8P3V - chains C and H of the 8 polymer chains in the assembly; structure by electron microscopy, 3.53 A resolution.

Chain C:
Molecule: Glutamate receptor 1 flip isoform
From: Rattus norvegicus
Reference sequence: P19490 (GRIA1_RAT), isoform P19490-2; the construct has insertions or renumbered stretches relative to UniProt, so the offset changes along the chain: -25 to -7 = UniProt 1-19; 2-889 = UniProt 20-907
Amino-acid sequence (915 residues; row label = number of the first residue in the row; numbers below 1 keep their minus sign (Met-25 is residue -25)):
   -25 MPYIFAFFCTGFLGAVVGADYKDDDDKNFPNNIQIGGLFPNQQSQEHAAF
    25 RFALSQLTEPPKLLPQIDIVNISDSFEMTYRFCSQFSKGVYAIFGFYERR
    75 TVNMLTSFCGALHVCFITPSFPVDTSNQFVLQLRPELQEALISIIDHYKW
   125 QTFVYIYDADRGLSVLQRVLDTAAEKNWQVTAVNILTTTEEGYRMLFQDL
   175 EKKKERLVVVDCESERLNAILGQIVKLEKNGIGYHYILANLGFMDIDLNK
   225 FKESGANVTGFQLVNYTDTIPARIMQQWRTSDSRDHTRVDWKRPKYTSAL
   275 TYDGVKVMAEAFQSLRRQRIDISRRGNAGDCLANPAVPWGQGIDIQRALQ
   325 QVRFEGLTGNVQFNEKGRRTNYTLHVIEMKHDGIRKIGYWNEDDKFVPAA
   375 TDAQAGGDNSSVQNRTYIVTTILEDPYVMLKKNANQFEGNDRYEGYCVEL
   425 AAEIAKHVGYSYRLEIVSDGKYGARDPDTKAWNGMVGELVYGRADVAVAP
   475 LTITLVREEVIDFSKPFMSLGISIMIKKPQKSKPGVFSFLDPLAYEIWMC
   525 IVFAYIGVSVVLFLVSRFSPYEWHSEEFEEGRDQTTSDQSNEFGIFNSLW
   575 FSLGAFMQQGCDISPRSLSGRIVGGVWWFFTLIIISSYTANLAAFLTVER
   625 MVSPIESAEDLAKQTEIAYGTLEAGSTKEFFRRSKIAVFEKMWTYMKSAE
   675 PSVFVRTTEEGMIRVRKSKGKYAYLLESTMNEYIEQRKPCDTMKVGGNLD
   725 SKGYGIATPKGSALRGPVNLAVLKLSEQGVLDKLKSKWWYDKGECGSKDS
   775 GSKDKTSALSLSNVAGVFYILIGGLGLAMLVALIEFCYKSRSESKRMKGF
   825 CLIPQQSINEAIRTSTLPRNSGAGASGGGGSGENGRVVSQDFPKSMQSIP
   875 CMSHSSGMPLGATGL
Unresolved in the structure: -25 to 389, 503-506, 548-565, 625-628, 768-781, 816-889
Sequence notes: insertion (-6 to 1)
UniProt features mapped onto this chain:
  - motif: Ala886 to Leu889 (PDZ-binding)
  - binding site (L-glutamate): Pro474, Thr476, Arg481, Ser650, Thr651, Glu701
  - modified residue (Phosphoserine): Ser627, Ser692, Ser831, Ser845
  - lipidation (S-palmitoyl cysteine): Cys585, Cys811
  - glycosylation (N-linked (GlcNAc...) asparagine): Asn45, Asn231, Asn239, Asn345, Asn383, Asn388

Chain H:
Molecule: Voltage-dependent calcium channel gamma-3 subunit
From: Rattus norvegicus
Reference sequence: Q8VHX0 (CCG3_RAT); residues 2-315 here = UniProt positions 2-315
Amino-acid sequence (314 residues; row label = number of the first residue in the row):
     2 RMCDRGIQMLITTVGAFAAFSLMTIAVGTDYWLYSRGVCRTKSTSDNETS
    52 RKNEEVMTHSGLWRTCCLEGAFRGVCKKIDHFPEDADYEQDTAEYLLRAV
   102 RASSVFPILSVTLLFFGGLCVAASEFHRSRHSVILSAGIFFVSAGLSNII
   152 GIIVYISANAGDPGQRDSKKSYSYGWSFYFGAFSFIIAEIVGVVAVHIYI
   202 EKHQQLRARSHSELLKKSTFARLPPYRYRFRRRSSSRSTEPRSRDLSPIS
   252 KGFHTIPSTDISMFTLSRDPSKLTMGTLLNSDRDHAFLQFHNSTPKEFKE
   302 SLHNNPANRRTTPV
Unresolved in the structure: 2-4, 42-54, 85-91, 163-171, 210-315
UniProt features mapped onto this chain:
  - modified residue: Ser248 (Phosphoserine)
Disulfide bonds: Cys40-Cys68, Cys67-Cys77

Chain C / chain H interface:
Pairs across the interface (22; chain C residue first):
  Tyr519(C) - Tyr180(H)  hydrogen bond
  Glu520(C) - Ile157(H)
  Glu520(C) - Tyr173(H)  hydrogen bond
  Glu520(C) - Tyr175(H)  hydrogen bond
  Met523(C) - Phe179(H)  hydrophobic
  Phe527(C) - Ile150(H)
  Phe527(C) - Ala183(H)  hydrophobic
  Phe527(C) - Phe186(H)
  Ala528(C) - Ile150(H)
  Val534(C) - Val143(H)  hydrophobic
  Val534(C) - Glu190(H)
  Val534(C) - Val194(H)  hydrophobic
  Val535(C) - Val143(H)  hydrophobic
  Val535(C) - Leu147(H)  hydrophobic
  Phe537(C) - Val197(H)  hydrophobic
  Phe537(C) - His198(H)
  Leu538(C) - Val197(H)  hydrophobic
  Arg541(C) - Ile201(H)
  Phe542(C) - Leu136(H)  hydrophobic
  Trp547(C) - Arg208(H)
  Ile569(C) - Val194(H)  hydrophobic
  Ile569(C) - His198(H)
Other interface residues (no listed pair), chain C (17 interface residues in all): Cys524, Ile530, Gly531, Pro544
Other interface residues (no listed pair), chain H (22 interface residues in all): Ile140, Ile153, Ile154, Ile187, Tyr200

Overview:
The interface between chain C and chain H involves 17 residues on one side and 22 on the other; the contacts
include 3 hydrogen bonds. Among the polar pairs are Tyr519(C)-Tyr180(H), Glu520(C)-Tyr173(H) and
Glu520(C)-Tyr175(H). Curated annotation (UniProt) lists 6 L-glutamate-binding residues on chain C.
Chain C is Glutamate receptor 1 flip isoform and chain H is Voltage-dependent calcium channel gamma-3 subunit,
both from Rattus norvegicus; the structure, Homomeric GluA1 in tandem with TARP gamma-3, desensitized
conformation 3, was determined by electron microscopy (same publication as 8C1P, 8C1Q, 8C1R, 8C1S, 8C2H, 8C2I
and 9 further entries).
